Entry 7JHJ (electron microscopy, 3.20 A resolution); this record covers chains B and C of the 5 polymer chains in the assembly.

Chain B:
Name: Guanine nucleotide-binding protein G(I)/G(S)/G(T) subunit beta-1
From: Homo sapiens
UniProtKB: P62873 (GBB1_HUMAN); residues 2-340 here = UniProt positions 2-340
Amino-acid sequence (345 residues; numbered -4 to 340; the number before each row is that of its first residue; numbers below 1 keep their minus sign (Gly-4 is residue -4)):
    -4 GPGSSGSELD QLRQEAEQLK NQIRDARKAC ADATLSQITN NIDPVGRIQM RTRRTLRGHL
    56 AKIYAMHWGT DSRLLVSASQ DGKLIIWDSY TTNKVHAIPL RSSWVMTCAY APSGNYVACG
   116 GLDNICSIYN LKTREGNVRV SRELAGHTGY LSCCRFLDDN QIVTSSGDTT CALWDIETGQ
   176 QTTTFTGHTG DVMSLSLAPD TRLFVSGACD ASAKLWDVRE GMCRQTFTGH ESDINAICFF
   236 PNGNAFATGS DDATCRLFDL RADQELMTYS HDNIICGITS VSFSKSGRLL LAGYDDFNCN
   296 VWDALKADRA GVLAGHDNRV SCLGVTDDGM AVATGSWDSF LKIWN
Not modelled in the structure: -4 to 4
Construct notes: expression tag (-4 to 1)
UniProt features mapped onto this chain:
  - modified residue: Ser2 (N-acetylserine), His266 (Phosphohistidine)
  - natural variant: Leu30 (L30F: In MRD42; uncertain significance), Arg52 (R52G: In MRD42), Gly64 (G64V: In MRD42), Asp76 (D76E: In MRD42; D76G: In MRD42), Gly77 (G77S: In MRD42), Lys78 (K78R: In MRD42), Ile80 (I80N: In MRD42; I80T: In MRD42), His91 (H91R: In MRD42; uncertain significance), Ala92 (A92T: In MRD42), Pro94 (P94S: In MRD42), Leu95 (L95P: In MRD42), Arg96 (R96L: In MRD42), 5 further natural variant entries in UniProt

Chain C:
Name: Guanine nucleotide-binding protein G(I)/G(S)/G(O) subunit gamma-2
From: Homo sapiens
UniProtKB: P59768 (GBG2_HUMAN); numbering as in UniProt (aligned over 2-68)
Amino-acid sequence (67 residues; numbered 2 to 68; the number before each row is that of its first residue):
     2 ASNNTASIAQ ARKLVEQLKM EANIDRIKVS KAAADLMAYC EAHAKEDPLL TPVPASENPF
    62 REKKFFC
Not modelled in the structure: 2-8, 62-68
UniProt features mapped onto this chain:
  - modified residue: Ala2 (N-acetylalanine), Cys68 (Cysteine methyl ester)
  - lipidation: Cys68 (S-geranylgeranyl cysteine)

Interface between chain B and chain C:
Residue-residue contacts - 76 pairs, chain B then chain C:
  Leu7(B) - Val16(C)
  Ala11(B) - Val16(C)  hydrophobic
  Leu14(B) - Val16(C)
  Leu14(B) - Leu19(C)  hydrophobic
  Leu14(B) - Lys20(C)
  Gln17(B) - Ala23(C)
  Gln17(B) - Asn24(C)
  Ile18(B) - Leu19(C)  hydrophobic
  Ile18(B) - Glu22(C)
  Ile18(B) - Ala23(C)  hydrophobic
  Ala21(B) - Arg27(C)
  Arg22(B) - Glu22(C)  salt bridge
  Cys25(B) - Ile28(C)
  Cys25(B) - Lys29(C)
  Cys25(B) - Val30(C)  hydrogen bond (backbone-backbone)
  Ala26(B) - Val30(C)  hydrophobic
  Asp27(B) - Lys29(C)
  Ala28(B) - Val30(C)
  Leu30(B) - Ala34(C)  hydrophobic
  Ile33(B) - Ser31(C)
  Ile33(B) - Ala34(C)  hydrophobic
  Ile33(B) - Met38(C)  hydrophobic
  Thr34(B) - Met38(C)
  Ile37(B) - Met38(C)  hydrophobic
  Val40(B) - Leu51(C)  hydrophobic
  Ile43(B) - Leu51(C)
  Met45(B) - Leu50(C)  hydrophobic
  Arg48(B) - Phe61(C)
  Arg49(B) - Pro60(C)  hydrogen bond (side chain-backbone)
  Arg49(B) - Phe61(C)
  Ser84(B) - Phe61(C)
  Tyr85(B) - Pro60(C)
  Tyr85(B) - Phe61(C)  hydrophobic
  Cys218(B) - Gln18(C)  hydrogen bond (backbone-side chain)
  Thr221(B) - Glu22(C)  hydrogen bond (backbone-side chain)
  Phe235(B) - Leu37(C)  hydrophobic
  Phe235(B) - Tyr40(C)  hydrophobic
  Phe235(B) - Cys41(C)  hydrophobic
  Pro236(B) - Tyr40(C)
  Asn237(B) - Tyr40(C)
  Leu252(B) - Leu37(C)  hydrophobic
  Asp254(B) - Ala33(C)
  Arg256(B) - Asp26(C)
  Arg256(B) - Arg27(C)
  Arg256(B) - Ile28(C)  hydrogen bond (backbone-backbone)
  Arg256(B) - Asp36(C)  salt bridge
  Ala257(B) - Ile28(C)
  Asp258(B) - Glu22(C)
  Asp258(B) - Arg27(C)  salt bridge
  Gln259(B) - Val30(C)
  Leu261(B) - Val30(C)  hydrophobic
  Ser279(B) - Asp48(C)  hydrogen bond
  Lys280(B) - Glu47(C)
  Lys280(B) - Asp48(C)
  Ser281(B) - Tyr40(C)
  Ser281(B) - Cys41(C)
  Ser281(B) - His44(C)
  Ser281(B) - Asp48(C)  hydrogen bond
  Gly282(B) - Cys41(C)  hydrogen bond (backbone-side chain)
  Arg283(B) - Leu51(C)
  Leu284(B) - Leu51(C)  hydrophobic
  Leu300(B) - Met38(C)  hydrophobic
  Leu300(B) - Cys41(C)  hydrophobic
  Val320(B) - Leu50(C)  hydrophobic
  Asp323(B) - Pro49(C)
  Gly324(B) - Pro49(C)
  Gly324(B) - Leu50(C)
  Met325(B) - Pro49(C)  hydrophobic
  Met325(B) - Leu50(C)
  Met325(B) - Pro60(C)
  Ala326(B) - Phe61(C)  hydrophobic
  Val327(B) - Leu50(C)  hydrophobic
  Ile338(B) - Phe61(C)  hydrophobic
  Asn340(B) - Leu50(C)
  Asn340(B) - Asn59(C)  hydrogen bond
  Asn340(B) - Phe61(C)
Interface residues without a listed pair, chain B (54 interface residues in all): Lys15, Arg219, Gln220, Ala240, Trp339
Interface residues without a listed pair, chain C (32 interface residues in all): Ala12, Ile25, Ala45

Summary:
54 residues of chain B and 32 residues of chain C are in contact, with 9 hydrogen bonds and 3 salt bridges.
Polar contacts include Arg22(B)-Glu22(C), Arg256(B)-Asp36(C) and Asp258(B)-Arg27(C).
Here chain B is Guanine nucleotide-binding protein G(I)/G(S)/G(T) subunit beta-1 and chain C is Guanine
nucleotide-binding protein G(I)/G(S)/G(O) subunit gamma-2, both from Homo sapiens. Entry 7JHJ (Structure of
the Epstein-Barr virus GPCR BILF1 in complex with human Gi) was determined by electron microscopy.
